Entry 5YDE (X-ray diffraction, 1.02 A resolution); this record covers chain A.

[Chain A]
Name: Parafibromin
Organism: Homo sapiens
UniProtKB: Q6P1J9 (CDC73_HUMAN); residues 1-111 here = UniProt positions 1-111
Sequence (112 residues; numbered 0 to 111; the number before each row is that of its first residue; numbering starts at 0):
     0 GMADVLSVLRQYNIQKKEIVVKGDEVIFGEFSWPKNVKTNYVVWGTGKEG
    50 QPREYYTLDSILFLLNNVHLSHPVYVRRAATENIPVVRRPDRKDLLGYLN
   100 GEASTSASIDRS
Unresolved in the structure: 0
Differences from the reference sequence: expression tag (0)
From the paper describing this entry:
  - contacts within the chain: Asp23-Lys34, Lys34-Asp58
  - disease-associated variants - K34Q (Tm change 10 degC), I60N, L64P, R91P: decreased stability
  - disease-associated variants - K34Q: unchanged expression
  - mutagenesis - K34Q (Tm change 10 degC): decreased stability
  - mutagenesis - K34Q: unchanged expression
  - disease-associated variants - I60N, L64P, R91P: abolished expression

[Overview]
The paper reports that K34Q, I60N and L64P, among others, reduce stability; contacts within the chain
involving Lys34, Asp23 and Asp58.
Chain A is Parafibromin (Homo sapiens); the structure, Crystal structure of a disease-related gene,
hCDC73(1-111), was determined by X-ray diffraction together with 5YDF from the same study.
